Entry 2XN3 (X-ray diffraction, 2.09 A resolution); this record covers chains A and B.

== Chain A ==
Name: Thyroxine-binding globulin
From: Homo sapiens
UniProt: P05543 (THBG_HUMAN); residues 13-355 here correspond to UniProt positions 33-375 (UniProt number = residue number + 20)
Sequence (343 residues; each row starts with the number of its first residue):
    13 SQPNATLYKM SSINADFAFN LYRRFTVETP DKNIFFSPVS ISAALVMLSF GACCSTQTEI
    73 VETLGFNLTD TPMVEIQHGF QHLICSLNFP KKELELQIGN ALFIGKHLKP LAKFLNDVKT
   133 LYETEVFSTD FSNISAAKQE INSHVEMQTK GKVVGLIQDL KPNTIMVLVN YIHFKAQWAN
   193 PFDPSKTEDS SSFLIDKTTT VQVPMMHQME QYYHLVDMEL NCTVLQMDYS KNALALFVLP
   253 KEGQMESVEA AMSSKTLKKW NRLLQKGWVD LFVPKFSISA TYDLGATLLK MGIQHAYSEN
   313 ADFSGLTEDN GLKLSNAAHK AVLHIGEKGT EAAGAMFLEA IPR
Not modelled in the structure: 13-18
Construct notes: engineered mutation Gly346 (Ala366 in P05543), Ala347 (Val367 in P05543), Met348 (Pro368 in P05543), Phe349 (Glu369 in P05543), Leu350 (Val370 in P05543), Ala352 (Leu372 in P05543), Ile353 (Ser373 in P05543), Pro354 (Asp374 in P05543), Arg355 (Gln375 in P05543)
UniProt features mapped onto this chain:
  - binding site (thyroxine): Asn273
  - glycosylation (N-linked (GlcNAc...) asparagine): Asn16 (complex), Asn79, Ile96, Asn145, Asn233
Small-molecule neighbours: mefenamic acid (ID8; 2-[(2,3-dimethylphenyl)amino]benzoic acid): Ala27, Gln238, Leu246, Leu248, Ser266, Leu269, Lys270, Asn273, Leu276

== Chain B ==
Name: Thyroxine-binding globulin
From: Homo sapiens
UniProt: P05543 (THBG_HUMAN); residues 357-395 here correspond to UniProt positions 377-415 (UniProt number = residue number + 20)
Sequence (40 residues; numbered 356 to 395; the number before each row is that of its first residue):
   356 SENTFLHPII QIDRSFMLLI LERSTRSILF LGKVVNPTEA
Not modelled in the structure: 356-360
Construct notes: expression tag (356)
UniProt features mapped onto this chain:
  - binding site (thyroxine): Arg378
Small-molecule neighbours: mefenamic acid (ID8; 2-[(2,3-dimethylphenyl)amino]benzoic acid): Leu376, Arg378, Arg381
What the authors report for this chain:
  - binding site for mefenamic acid: Arg378, Arg381

== Interface between chain A and chain B ==
Pairs across the interface (123):
  Leu19(A) with Thr380(B)
  Tyr20(A) with Ser379(B), hydrogen bond (side chain-backbone); Arg381(B)
  Ser23(A) with Thr380(B), hydrogen bond (side chain-backbone); Arg381(B); Ser382(B)
  Ala27(A) with Ile383(B), hydrophobic
  Ala30(A) with Leu386(B)
  Phe31(A) with Leu374(B), hydrophobic; Ile383(B), hydrophobic; Leu386(B), hydrophobic
  Tyr34(A) with Met372(B); Leu386(B), hydrophobic; Lys388(B)
  Asp43(A) with Val390(B)
  Lys44(A) with Lys388(B); Val390(B); Glu394(B)
  Asn45(A) with Lys388(B); Val389(B); Val390(B), hydrogen bond (side chain-backbone); Asn391(B), hydrogen bond (side chain-backbone); Glu394(B)
  Ile46(A) with Gly387(B); Lys388(B), hydrogen bond (backbone-backbone)
  Phe47(A) with Phe385(B), hydrophobic; Leu386(B)
  Phe48(A) with Phe385(B); Leu386(B), hydrogen bond (backbone-backbone)
  Ser49(A) with Leu384(B), hydrogen bond (side chain-backbone); Phe385(B)
  Pro50(A) with Ile383(B); Leu384(B); Phe385(B); Leu386(B)
  Val51(A) with Ile383(B); Leu384(B)
  Leu95(A) with Thr380(B); Ser382(B)
  Ser98(A) with Thr380(B)
  Leu99(A) with Glu377(B); Thr380(B)
  Lys103(A) with Glu377(B), salt bridge
  Leu108(A) with Leu384(B), hydrophobic
  Ile184(A) with Phe385(B), hydrophobic
  Phe186(A) with Ile375(B), hydrophobic; Leu384(B), hydrophobic; Phe385(B), hydrophobic
  Ser204(A) with Asp368(B)
  Phe205(A) with Ile367(B); Asp368(B); Arg369(B); Ser370(B); Phe371(B), hydrophobic; Val390(B); Pro392(B)
  Leu206(A) with Asp368(B), hydrogen bond (backbone-backbone); Arg369(B); Ser370(B)
  Ile207(A) with Val390(B); Asn391(B)
  Val213(A) with Asn391(B); Thr393(B)
  Gln214(A) with Thr393(B)
  Val215(A) with Pro392(B), hydrophobic; Thr393(B)
  Met217(A) with Ile367(B)
  His226(A) with Pro363(B)
  Thr235(A) with Ile365(B)
  Leu237(A) with Ile365(B), hydrophobic
  Gln238(A) with Arg378(B)
  Asp240(A) with Arg378(B), salt bridge
  Asn244(A) with Glu377(B); Arg378(B), hydrogen bond (backbone-backbone)
  Ala245(A) with Leu376(B); Arg378(B)
  Leu246(A) with Leu374(B); Ile375(B); Leu376(B), hydrogen bond (backbone-backbone); Arg378(B)
  Ala247(A) with Leu374(B)
  Leu248(A) with Met372(B); Leu373(B); Leu374(B), hydrogen bond (backbone-backbone)
  Phe249(A) with Phe371(B), hydrophobic; Met372(B); Leu373(B), hydrophobic
  Val250(A) with Phe371(B); Met372(B), hydrogen bond (backbone-backbone)
  Leu251(A) with Gln366(B); Arg369(B); Ser370(B)
  Pro252(A) with Arg369(B), hydrogen bond (backbone-side chain); Ser370(B)
  Met257(A) with Ser370(B); Phe371(B), hydrophobic; Lys388(B)
  Glu261(A) with Met372(B); Lys388(B), salt bridge
  Met264(A) with Met372(B), hydrophobic
  Leu269(A) with Leu374(B), hydrophobic
  Trp280(A) with His362(B); Pro363(B)
  Val281(A) with Pro363(B); Ile365(B), hydrophobic
  Asp282(A) with Pro363(B), hydrogen bond (backbone-backbone); Ile364(B); Ile365(B), hydrogen bond (backbone-backbone)
  Leu283(A) with Ile365(B)
  Phe284(A) with Ile365(B), hydrogen bond (backbone-backbone); Gln366(B); Ile367(B), hydrogen bond (backbone-backbone)
  Pro286(A) with Ile367(B)
  Phe288(A) with Phe371(B), hydrophobic; Val389(B), hydrophobic; Pro392(B)
  Ser289(A) with Pro392(B)
  Ile290(A) with Val389(B), hydrophobic
  Leu335(A) with Leu373(B), hydrophobic
  Ile337(A) with Leu373(B), hydrophobic
  Thr342(A) with Ile375(B)
  Ala344(A) with Phe385(B), hydrophobic
  Ala345(A) with Phe385(B)
Interface residues without a listed pair, chain A (70 interface residues in all): Thr38, Tyr241, Lys253, Glu254, Val260, Val285, Gly346

== Overview ==
70 residues of chain A face 33 of chain B across their interface; the contacts include 17 hydrogen bonds and 3
salt bridges. Among the polar pairs are Lys103(A)-Glu377(B), Asp240(A)-Arg378(B) and Glu261(A)-Lys388(B).
Mefenamic acid is bound between chain A and chain B. From the paper: a binding site for mefenamic acid at
Arg378(B) and Arg381(B).
Here chain A is Thyroxine-binding globulin and chain B is Thyroxine-binding globulin, both from Homo sapiens.
Entry 2XN3 (Crystal structure of thyroxine-binding globulin complexed with mefenamic acid) was determined by
X-ray diffraction (same publication as 2XN5, 2XN6, 2XN7, 2RIV and 2RIW).
